Entry 7S5H (X-ray diffraction, 1.27 A resolution); this record covers chains B and C of the 3 polymer chains in the assembly.

# Chain B
Molecule: Proprotein convertase subtilisin/kexin type 9
Organism: Homo sapiens
Notes: EC 3.4.21.-
UniProtKB: Q8NBP7 (PCSK9_HUMAN); numbering as in UniProt (aligned over 153-452)
Chain sequence (308 residues; row label = number of the first residue in the row):
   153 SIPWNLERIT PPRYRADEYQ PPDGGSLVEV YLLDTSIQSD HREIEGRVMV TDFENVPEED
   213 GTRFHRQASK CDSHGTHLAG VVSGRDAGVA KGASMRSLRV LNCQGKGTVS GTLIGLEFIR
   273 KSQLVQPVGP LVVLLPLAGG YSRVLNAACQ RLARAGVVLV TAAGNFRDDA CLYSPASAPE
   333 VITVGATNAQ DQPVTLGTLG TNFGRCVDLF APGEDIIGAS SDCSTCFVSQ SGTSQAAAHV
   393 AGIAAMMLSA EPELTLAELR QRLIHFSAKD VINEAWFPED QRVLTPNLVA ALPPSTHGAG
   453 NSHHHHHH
Unresolved in the structure: 153-179, 212-213, 278-280, 347-351, 420-460
Cystine bridges: Cys223-Cys255, Cys323-Cys358, Cys375-Cys378
Differences from the reference sequence: expression tag (453-460)

# Chain C
Molecule: Z50-dnp-dal-phe-ftr-pro-thr-0A1-3WX
Chain sequence (9 residues; each row starts with the number of its first residue):
     1 XXAFXPTXX
Glycans and other covalent adducts: covalent link Z50_1-FTR_5; covalent link Z50_1-3WX_9; (2E)-but-2-ene-1,4-diol (89N) linked to Phe4, Pro6
Modified / non-standard residues: Z50 (3-{[(3-{[(2-aminoethyl)sulfanyl]methyl}-5-(4-methyl-1H-1,2,3-triazol-1-yl)phenyl)methyl]sulfanyl}propanoic acid) at position 1, DNP (3-amino-alanine) at position 2, FTR (fluorotryptophane) at position 5, 0A1 (O-methyl-L-tyrosine) at position 8, 3WX (2-methyl-L-proline) at position 9; Ala3 (D-alanine; DAL)

# How chain B and chain C interact
Contacting residue pairs (27):
  Asp238(B) - 0A1_8(C)
  Ala239(B) - 0A1_8(C)
  Asp367(B) - Z50_1(C)
  Asp367(B) - DNP_2(C)
  Ile369(B) - Z50_1(C)
  Ile369(B) - FTR_5(C)
  Ile369(B) - 3WX_9(C)
  Ser372(B) - Phe4(C)
  Asp374(B) - Phe4(C)
  Cys375(B) - Pro6(C)
  Thr377(B) - Pro6(C)  hydrogen bond (side chain-backbone)
  Thr377(B) - Thr7(C)
  Thr377(B) - 0A1_8(C)
  Cys378(B) - Phe4(C)  hydrophobic
  Cys378(B) - FTR_5(C)
  Cys378(B) - Pro6(C)
  Phe379(B) - Phe4(C)
  Phe379(B) - FTR_5(C)  hydrogen bond (backbone-backbone)
  Phe379(B) - Thr7(C)
  Phe379(B) - 0A1_8(C)
  Phe379(B) - 3WX_9(C)
  Val380(B) - Ala3(C)
  Val380(B) - Phe4(C)  hydrophobic
  Val380(B) - FTR_5(C)
  Ser381(B) - DNP_2(C)
  Ser381(B) - Ala3(C)  hydrogen bond (side chain-backbone)
  Ser381(B) - FTR_5(C)

# Summary
The interface between chain B and chain C involves 12 residues on one side and 9 on the other; the contacts
include 3 hydrogen bonds. Polar contacts include Thr377(B)-Pro6(C), Ser381(B)-Ala3(C) and Phe379(B)-FTR_5(C).
(2E)-but-2-ene-1,4-diol is covalently linked to Pro6(C).
Chain B is Proprotein convertase subtilisin/kexin type 9 (Homo sapiens) and chain C is
Z50-dnp-dal-phe-ftr-pro-thr-0A1-3WX; the structure, PCSK9(deltaCRD) in complex with cyclic peptide 35, was
determined by X-ray diffraction, deposited together with 7S5G.
